9QEO - chain A; structure by X-ray diffraction, 1.98 A resolution.

# Chain A
Protein: YTH domain-containing family protein 2
Organism: Homo sapiens
UniProt: Q9Y5A9 (YTHD2_HUMAN); residues 408-552 here = UniProt positions 408-552
Sequence (167 residues; numbered 386 to 552; the number before each row is that of its first residue):
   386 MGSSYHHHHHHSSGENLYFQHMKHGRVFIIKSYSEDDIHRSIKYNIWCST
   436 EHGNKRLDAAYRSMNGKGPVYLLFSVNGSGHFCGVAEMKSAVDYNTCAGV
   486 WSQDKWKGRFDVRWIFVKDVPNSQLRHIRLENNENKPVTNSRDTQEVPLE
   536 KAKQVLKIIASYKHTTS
Not modelled in the structure: 386-399, 550-552
Differences from the reference sequence: initiating methionine (386); expression tag (387-407)
Residues lining bound ligands: 2-(methylamino)pyridine-3-carboxamide (A1I6E): Lys-416, Ser-417, Tyr-418, Ser-419, Asp-422, Trp-432, Cys-433, Ser-434, Thr-435, Trp-486, Ser-487, Trp-491, Asp-528
Curated features (UniProtKB/Swiss-Prot):
  - binding site (RNA): Lys-416 to Tyr-418, Asp-422, Trp-432, Cys-433, Asn-462, Trp-486, Trp-491
  - mutagenesis: Arg-411 (R411A: Slightly decreased binding to RNAs), Lys-416 (K416A: Decreased binding to RNAs), Trp-432 (W432A: Reduced binding to N6-methyladenosine (m6A)-containing RNAs. Reduced ability to undergo liquid-liquid phase separation. Reduced binding to C5-methylcytosine (m5C)-containing RNAs), Arg-441 (R441A: Slightly decreased binding to RNAs), Trp-486 (W486A: Reduced binding to N6-methyladenosine (m6A)-containing RNAs. Reduced ability to undergo liquid-liquid phase separation; when associated with A-432), Trp-491 (W491A: Reduced binding to N6-methyladenosine (m6A)-containing RNAs), Arg-527 (R527A: Decreased binding to RNAs)
Reported in the primary citation:
  - binding site for 2-(methylamino)pyridine-3-carboxamide: Tyr-418, Trp-432, Cys-433, Asp-528

# In short
Ligands of chain A: 2-(methylamino)pyridine-3-carboxamide. UniProt lists 9 RNA-binding residues and 7
mutagenesis sites. From the paper: a binding site for 2-(methylamino)pyridine-3-carboxamide at Tyr-418,
Trp-432 and Cys-433 among others.
Chain A is YTH domain-containing family protein 2 (Homo sapiens); the structure, Crystal structure of YTHDF2
in complex with compound 5 (AI-DF2-36), was determined by X-ray diffraction together with 9QFI, 9QEL, 9QEM,
9QFL and 9QIU from the same study.
